Entry 6TKG (X-ray diffraction, 1.35 A resolution); this record covers chains L and H of the 3 polymer chains in the assembly.

[Chain L]
Molecule: Prothrombin
From: Homo sapiens
Notes: EC 3.4.21.5
UniProtKB: P00734 (THRB_HUMAN); residues 285-320 here correspond to UniProt positions 328-363 (UniProt number = residue number + 43)
Sequence (36 residues; row label = number of the first residue in the row):
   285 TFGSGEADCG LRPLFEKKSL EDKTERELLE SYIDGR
Swiss-Prot annotation at these positions:
  - site: Arg320 (Cleavage)

[Chain H]
Molecule: Prothrombin
From: Homo sapiens
Notes: EC 3.4.21.5
UniProtKB: P00734 (THRB_HUMAN); residues 321-579 here correspond to UniProt positions 364-622 (UniProt number = residue number + 43)
Sequence (259 residues; each row starts with the number of its first residue):
   321 IVEGSDAEIG MSPWQVMLFR KSPQELLCGA SLISDRWVLT AAHCLLYPPW DKNFTENDLL
   381 VRIGKHSRTR YERNIEKISM LEKIYIHPRY NWRENLDRDI ALMKLKKPVA FSDYIHPVCL
   441 PDRETAASLL QAGYKGRVTG WGNLKETWTA NVGKGQPSVL QVVNLPIVER PVCKDSTRIR
   501 ITDNMFCAGY KPDEGKRGDA CEGDSGGPFV MKSPFNNRWY QMGIVSWGEG CDRDGKYGFY
   561 THVFRLKKWI QKVIDQFGE
Disordered / not traced: 468-474
Swiss-Prot annotation at these positions:
  - region: Ala508 to Val530 (High affinity receptor-binding region which is also known as the TP508 peptide)
  - active site (Charge relay system): His363, Asp419, Ser525
  - glycosylation: Asn373 (N-linked (GlcNAc...) (complex) asparagine)
Disulfide bonds: Cys348-Cys364, Cys493-Cys507, Cys521-Cys551
Covalent attachments: N-acetylglucosamine (NAG) linked to Asn373
Metal / ion sites: Na+: Arg553, Lys556

[Interface between chain L and chain H]
Pairs across the interface - 72 pairs, chain L then chain H:
  Thr285(L) - Asp575(H)  hydrogen bond
  Phe286(L) - Ile353(H)
  Phe286(L) - Ser354(H)
  Phe286(L) - Leu440(H)  hydrophobic
  Phe286(L) - Ile574(H)  hydrophobic
  Phe286(L) - Asp575(H)
  Gly287(L) - Gln571(H)  hydrogen bond (backbone-side chain)
  Glu290(L) - Ser354(H)
  Glu290(L) - Asp355(H)
  Glu290(L) - Phe431(H)
  Glu290(L) - Pro437(H)
  Ala291(L) - Arg538(H)  hydrogen bond (backbone-side chain)
  Asp292(L) - His436(H)  salt bridge
  Asp292(L) - Arg538(H)
  Cys293(L) - Pro437(H)
  Cys293(L) - Val438(H)
  Cys293(L) - Cys439(H)  disulfide
  Cys293(L) - Arg538(H)  hydrogen bond (backbone-side chain)
  Gly294(L) - Trp334(H)
  Gly294(L) - Pro437(H)  hydrogen bond (backbone-backbone)
  Gly294(L) - Cys439(H)
  Gly294(L) - Arg538(H)
  Gly294(L) - Trp539(H)  hydrogen bond (backbone-backbone)
  Leu295(L) - His436(H)  hydrogen bond (backbone-side chain)
  Leu295(L) - Asn537(H)
  Leu295(L) - Arg538(H)
  Arg296(L) - Gly330(H)
  Arg296(L) - Met331(H)  hydrogen bond (side chain-backbone)
  Arg296(L) - Pro333(H)
  Arg296(L) - Trp334(H)
  Arg296(L) - Arg457(H)
  Arg296(L) - Trp539(H)
  Pro297(L) - Ser432(H)
  Pro297(L) - Asp433(H)
  Leu298(L) - Asp433(H)
  Leu298(L) - Tyr434(H)  hydrophobic
  Phe299(L) - Glu328(H)
  Phe299(L) - Ile329(H)
  Phe299(L) - Gly330(H)
  Phe299(L) - Met331(H)  hydrophobic
  Glu300(L) - Lys532(H)  salt bridge
  Glu300(L) - Asn537(H)
  Glu300(L) - Trp539(H)  hydrogen bond
  Lys301(L) - His436(H)
  Asp306(L) - Glu328(H)
  Asp306(L) - Met331(H)
  Asp306(L) - Arg457(H)  salt bridge
  Asp306(L) - Trp539(H)
  Lys307(L) - Ser325(H)
  Lys307(L) - Asp326(H)  hydrogen bond (side chain-backbone)
  Lys307(L) - Glu328(H)  hydrogen bond (backbone-side chain)
  Thr308(L) - Arg457(H)  hydrogen bond
  Thr308(L) - Asn484(H)  hydrogen bond
  Glu309(L) - Arg457(H)
  Glu309(L) - Lys532(H)  salt bridge
  Glu311(L) - Lys455(H)  salt bridge
  Glu311(L) - Asn484(H)  hydrogen bond
  Glu311(L) - Tyr510(H)  hydrogen bond
  Glu311(L) - Lys516(H)  salt bridge
  Leu312(L) - Lys455(H)
  Leu312(L) - Gly456(H)
  Leu312(L) - Asn484(H)
  Leu312(L) - Trp539(H)  hydrophobic
  Leu313(L) - Pro534(H)  hydrophobic
  Ser315(L) - Gly453(H)
  Ser315(L) - Tyr454(H)
  Ser315(L) - Lys455(H)  hydrogen bond (side chain-backbone)
  Tyr316(L) - Tyr454(H)  hydrophobic
  Tyr316(L) - Lys455(H)  hydrogen bond (side chain-backbone)
  Tyr316(L) - Met531(H)
  Tyr316(L) - Lys532(H)  hydrogen bond (side chain-backbone)
  Asp318(L) - Tyr454(H)  hydrogen bond
Other interface residues (no listed pair), chain H (38 interface residues in all): Leu449
Disulfides between the chains: Cys293(L)-Cys439(H)

[Summary]
Chain L and chain H form an interface of 25 and 38 residues respectively; the contacts include 1 disulfide
bond, 19 hydrogen bonds and 6 salt bridges. Among the polar pairs are Asp292(L)-His436(H), Glu300(L)-Lys532(H)
and Asp306(L)-Arg457(H). Covalently linked N-acetylglucosamine: at Asn373(H).
Chain L is Prothrombin and chain H is Prothrombin, both from Homo sapiens; the structure, Tsetse thrombin
inhibitor in complex with human alpha-thrombin - orthorhombic form at 12keV, was determined by X-ray
diffraction (same publication as 6TKH, 6TKI, 6TKJ and 6TKL).
